PDB entry 7YI3 | electron microscopy, 3.30 A resolution | chains A and B of the 5 polymer chains in the assembly

Chain A:
Molecule: Transcriptional regulatory protein SIN3
Organism: Saccharomyces cerevisiae S288C
UniProtKB: P22579 (SIN3_YEAST); residue numbers follow UniProt; this construct covers 1-1536
Sequence (1536 residues; row label = number of the first residue in the row):
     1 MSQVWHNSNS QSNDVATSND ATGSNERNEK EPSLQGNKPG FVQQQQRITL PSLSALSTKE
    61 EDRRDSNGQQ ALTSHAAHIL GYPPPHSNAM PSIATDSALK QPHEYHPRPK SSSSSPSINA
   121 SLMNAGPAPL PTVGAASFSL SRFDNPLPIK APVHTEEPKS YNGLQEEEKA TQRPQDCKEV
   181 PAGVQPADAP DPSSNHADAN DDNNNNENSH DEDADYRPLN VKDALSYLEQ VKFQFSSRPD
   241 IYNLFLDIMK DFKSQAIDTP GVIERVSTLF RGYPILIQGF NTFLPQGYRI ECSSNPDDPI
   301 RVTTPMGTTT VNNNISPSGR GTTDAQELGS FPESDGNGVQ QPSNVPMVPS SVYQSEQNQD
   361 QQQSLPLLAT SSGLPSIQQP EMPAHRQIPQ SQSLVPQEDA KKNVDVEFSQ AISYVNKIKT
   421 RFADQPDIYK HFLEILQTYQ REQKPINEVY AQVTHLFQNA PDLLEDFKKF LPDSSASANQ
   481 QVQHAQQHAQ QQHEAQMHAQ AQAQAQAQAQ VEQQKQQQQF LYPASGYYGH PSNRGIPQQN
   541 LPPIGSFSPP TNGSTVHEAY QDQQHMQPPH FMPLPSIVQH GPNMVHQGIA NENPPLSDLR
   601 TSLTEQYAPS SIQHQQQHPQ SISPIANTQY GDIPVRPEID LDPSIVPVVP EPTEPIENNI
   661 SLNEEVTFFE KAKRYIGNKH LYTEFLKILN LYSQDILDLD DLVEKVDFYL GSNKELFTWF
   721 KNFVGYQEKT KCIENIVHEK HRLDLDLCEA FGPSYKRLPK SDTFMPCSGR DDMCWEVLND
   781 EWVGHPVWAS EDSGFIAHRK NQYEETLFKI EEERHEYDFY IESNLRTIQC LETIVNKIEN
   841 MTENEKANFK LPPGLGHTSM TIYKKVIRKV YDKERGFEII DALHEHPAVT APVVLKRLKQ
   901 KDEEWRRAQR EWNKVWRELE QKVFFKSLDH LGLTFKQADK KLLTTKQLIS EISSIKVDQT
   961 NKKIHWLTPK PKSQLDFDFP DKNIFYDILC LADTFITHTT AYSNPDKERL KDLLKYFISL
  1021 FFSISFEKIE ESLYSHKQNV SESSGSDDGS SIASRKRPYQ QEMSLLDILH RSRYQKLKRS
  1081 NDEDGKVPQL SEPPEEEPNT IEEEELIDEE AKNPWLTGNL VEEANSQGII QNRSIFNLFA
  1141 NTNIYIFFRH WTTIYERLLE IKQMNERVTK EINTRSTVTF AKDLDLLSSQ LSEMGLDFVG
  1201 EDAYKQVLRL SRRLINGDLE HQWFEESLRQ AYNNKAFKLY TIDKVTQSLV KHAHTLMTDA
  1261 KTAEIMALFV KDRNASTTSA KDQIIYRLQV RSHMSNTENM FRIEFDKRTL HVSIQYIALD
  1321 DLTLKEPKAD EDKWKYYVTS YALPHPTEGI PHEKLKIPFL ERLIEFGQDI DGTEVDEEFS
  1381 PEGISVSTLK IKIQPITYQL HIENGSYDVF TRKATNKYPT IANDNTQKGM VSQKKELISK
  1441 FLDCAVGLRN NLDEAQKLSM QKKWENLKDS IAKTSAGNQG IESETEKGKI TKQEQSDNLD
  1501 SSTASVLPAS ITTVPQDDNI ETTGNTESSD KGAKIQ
Not modelled in the structure: 1-663, 728-748, 841-858, 886-889, 963-971, 1033-1133, 1323-1536
Curated features (UniProtKB/Swiss-Prot):
  - modified residue: Ser-137 (Phosphoserine), Thr-303 (Phosphothreonine), Thr-304 (Phosphothreonine), Ser-316 (Phosphoserine), Ser-1046 (Phosphoserine)

Chain B:
Molecule: Histone deacetylase RPD3
Organism: Saccharomyces cerevisiae S288C
Notes: EC 3.5.1.98
UniProtKB: P32561 (RPD3_YEAST); residue numbers follow UniProt; this construct covers 1-433
Sequence (433 residues; row label = number of the first residue in the row):
     1 MVYEATPFDP ITVKPSDKRR VAYFYDADVG NYAYGAGHPM KPHRIRMAHS LIMNYGLYKK
    61 MEIYRAKPAT KQEMCQFHTD EYIDFLSRVT PDNLEMFKRE SVKFNVGDDC PVFDGLYEYC
   121 SISGGGSMEG AARLNRGKCD VAVNYAGGLH HAKKSEASGF CYLNDIVLGI IELLRYHPRV
   181 LYIDIDVHHG DGVEEAFYTT DRVMTCSFHK YGEFFPGTGE LRDIGVGAGK NYAVNVPLRD
   241 GIDDATYRSV FEPVIKKIME WYQPSAVVLQ CGGDSLSGDR LGCFNLSMEG HANCVNYVKS
   301 FGIPMMVVGG GGYTMRNVAR TWCFETGLLN NVVLDKDLPY NEYYEYYGPD YKLSVRPSNM
   361 FNVNTPEYLD KVMTNIFANL ENTKYAPSVQ LNHTPRDAED LGDVEEDSAE AKDTKGGSQY
   421 ARDLHVEHDN EFY
Not modelled in the structure: 1-16, 385-433
Curated features (UniProtKB/Swiss-Prot):
  - motif: Arg-320 to Tyr-340 (ESA1-RPD3 motif)
  - active site: His-151
  - modified residue: Thr-394 (Phosphothreonine), Ser-408 (Phosphoserine)
  - mutagenesis: His-150 (H150A: Impairs histone deacetylase activity and transcription repression), His-151 (H151A: Impairs histone deacetylase activity and transcription repression), His-188 (H188A: Impairs histone deacetylase activity and transcription repression), Trp-322 (W322A: Strongly reduces HDAC activity), Glu-325 (E325A: Strongly reduces HDAC activity), Gly-327 (G327A: Strongly reduces HDAC activity), Leu-328 (L328A: Strongly reduces HDAC activity), Leu-329 (L329A: Strongly reduces HDAC activity), Val-332 (V332A: Strongly reduces HDAC activity), Leu-334 (L334A: Strongly reduces HDAC activity), Asp-335 (D335A: Strongly reduces HDAC activity), Leu-338 (L338A: Strongly reduces HDAC activity), 1 further mutagenesis entry in UniProt
Ion coordination: Zn2+: Asp-186, His-188, Asp-274

How chain A and chain B interact:
Contacting residue pairs (132; chain A residue first):
  Glu-749(A) / Gly-227(B)
  Gly-752(A) / Arg-222(B)
  Gly-752(A) / Asp-223(B)
  Pro-753(A) / Glu-220(B)
  Pro-753(A) / Arg-222(B)
  Pro-753(A) / Asp-223(B)
  Ser-754(A) / Thr-218(B)
  Ser-754(A) / Asp-223(B)  hydrogen bond
  Tyr-755(A) / Glu-194(B)  hydrogen bond
  Tyr-755(A) / Glu-195(B)
  Tyr-755(A) / Tyr-198(B)
  Tyr-755(A) / Asp-223(B)
  Met-765(A) / Glu-81(B)
  Pro-766(A) / Thr-79(B)
  Pro-766(A) / Asp-80(B)  hydrogen bond (backbone-backbone)
  Cys-767(A) / Cys-75(B)
  Cys-767(A) / Asp-80(B)
  Cys-767(A) / Lys-154(B)
  Ser-768(A) / Asp-80(B)  hydrogen bond
  Gly-769(A) / Gln-72(B)
  Gly-769(A) / Cys-75(B)
  Gly-769(A) / Gln-76(B)
  Arg-770(A) / Cys-75(B)
  Arg-770(A) / Gln-76(B)  hydrogen bond (side chain-backbone)
  Arg-770(A) / Phe-77(B)  hydrogen bond (side chain-backbone)
  Arg-770(A) / Lys-154(B)
  Asp-771(A) / Arg-175(B)  salt bridge
  Met-773(A) / Ile-171(B)
  Met-773(A) / Leu-174(B)  hydrophobic
  Met-773(A) / Arg-175(B)
  Cys-774(A) / Arg-175(B)
  Val-777(A) / Ala-196(B)
  Val-777(A) / Phe-197(B)
  Val-777(A) / Thr-200(B)
  Val-777(A) / Arg-202(B)
  Leu-778(A) / Gln-76(B)
  Leu-778(A) / Phe-77(B)  hydrophobic
  Leu-778(A) / Ala-196(B)
  Leu-778(A) / Phe-197(B)  hydrophobic
  Asn-779(A) / Glu-195(B)  hydrogen bond (side chain-backbone)
  Asn-779(A) / Ala-196(B)  hydrogen bond (backbone-backbone)
  Asn-779(A) / Thr-199(B)  hydrogen bond
  Asp-780(A) / Lys-154(B)
  Trp-782(A) / Glu-195(B)
  Trp-782(A) / Val-226(B)
  Val-783(A) / Glu-195(B)
  Gly-784(A) / Glu-195(B)  hydrogen bond (backbone-side chain)
  Pro-786(A) / Phe-215(B)
  Pro-786(A) / Pro-216(B)
  Ala-789(A) / Gly-217(B)
  Ala-789(A) / Thr-218(B)
  Phe-795(A) / Glu-213(B)
  Phe-795(A) / Phe-214(B)
  Phe-795(A) / Phe-215(B)
  Ile-796(A) / Glu-213(B)  hydrogen bond (backbone-backbone)
  His-798(A) / Gly-282(B)
  His-798(A) / Cys-283(B)
  His-798(A) / Met-360(B)
  Lys-800(A) / Asp-279(B)  hydrogen bond (side chain-backbone)
  Lys-800(A) / Arg-280(B)  hydrogen bond (side chain-backbone)
  Lys-800(A) / Leu-281(B)
  Lys-800(A) / Gly-282(B)  hydrogen bond (side chain-backbone)
  Phe-808(A) / Arg-280(B)
  Glu-811(A) / Tyr-313(B)
  Glu-811(A) / Thr-314(B)
  Glu-811(A) / Met-315(B)  hydrogen bond (side chain-backbone)
  Glu-812(A) / Ala-36(B)
  Glu-812(A) / His-38(B)
  Glu-812(A) / Lys-41(B)  salt bridge
  Glu-812(A) / Arg-280(B)  salt bridge
  Arg-814(A) / Glu-345(B)  hydrogen bond (side chain-backbone)
  Arg-814(A) / Tyr-346(B)  hydrogen bond (backbone-side chain)
  His-815(A) / Lys-41(B)
  His-815(A) / His-43(B)
  His-815(A) / Met-315(B)
  His-815(A) / Tyr-346(B)  hydrogen bond (backbone-side chain)
  Asp-818(A) / His-43(B)
  Asp-818(A) / Tyr-343(B)
  Asp-818(A) / Tyr-346(B)  hydrogen bond
  Phe-819(A) / Asn-31(B)
  Phe-819(A) / Ala-33(B)  hydrophobic
  Glu-822(A) / Asn-31(B)
  Glu-822(A) / Arg-46(B)  salt bridge
  Glu-822(A) / Tyr-343(B)  hydrogen bond
  Ser-823(A) / Asn-31(B)  hydrogen bond
  Arg-826(A) / Ala-27(B)
  Arg-826(A) / Asp-28(B)  salt bridge
  Ser-859(A) / Asp-28(B)
  Ser-859(A) / Glu-118(B)  hydrogen bond (backbone-side chain)
  Met-860(A) / Glu-118(B)  hydrogen bond (backbone-side chain)
  Thr-861(A) / Glu-118(B)  hydrogen bond
  Ile-862(A) / Asp-28(B)
  Ile-862(A) / Asn-31(B)
  Ile-862(A) / Tyr-32(B)  hydrophobic
  Lys-865(A) / Asn-31(B)  hydrogen bond (side chain-backbone)
  Lys-865(A) / Asp-114(B)
  Arg-868(A) / Asp-92(B)  salt bridge
  Asn-913(A) / Glu-345(B)
  Arg-917(A) / Glu-345(B)  salt bridge
  Glu-920(A) / Gly-348(B)
  Phe-924(A) / Arg-316(B)
  Phe-924(A) / Pro-349(B)  hydrophobic
  Phe-925(A) / Arg-356(B)
  Leu-928(A) / Arg-356(B)
  Leu-928(A) / Ser-358(B)
  Leu-928(A) / Asn-359(B)
  Asp-929(A) / Asn-359(B)  hydrogen bond
  His-930(A) / Ser-358(B)  hydrogen bond
  His-930(A) / Asn-359(B)  hydrogen bond (backbone-side chain)
  His-930(A) / Met-360(B)
  Leu-931(A) / Asn-359(B)
  Gly-932(A) / Asn-359(B)
  Ser-1176(A) / Lys-352(B)  hydrogen bond (backbone-side chain)
  Thr-1177(A) / Lys-352(B)
  Val-1178(A) / Asp-337(B)
  Val-1178(A) / Tyr-344(B)
  Val-1178(A) / Tyr-351(B)
  Val-1178(A) / Lys-352(B)
  Phe-1180(A) / Leu-338(B)
  Phe-1180(A) / Tyr-340(B)  hydrophobic
  Ala-1181(A) / Tyr-344(B)  hydrophobic
  Lys-1182(A) / Pro-349(B)  hydrogen bond (side chain-backbone)
  Lys-1182(A) / Asp-350(B)
  Lys-1182(A) / Tyr-351(B)
  Leu-1186(A) / Glu-345(B)
  Leu-1186(A) / Tyr-351(B)
  Asn-1233(A) / Arg-356(B)  hydrogen bond
  Asn-1233(A) / Pro-357(B)
  Asn-1234(A) / Asn-359(B)  hydrogen bond (backbone-side chain)
  Lys-1235(A) / Pro-357(B)
  Lys-1235(A) / Ser-358(B)
  Phe-1237(A) / Asn-359(B)
Also at the interface, not in a pair above, chain A (69 interface residues in all): Ala-750, Phe-751, His-785, Glu-804, Arg-906
Also at the interface, not in a pair above, chain B (85 interface residues in all): Gly-30, Gly-37, His-78, Lys-153, Glu-156, Val-167, Asp-191, Gly-219, Ile-224, Gly-225, Lys-230, Ser-277, Gly-278, Pro-339, Glu-342, Phe-361

Summary:
69 residues of chain A face 85 of chain B across their interface, with 32 hydrogen bonds and 7 salt bridges.
Polar pairs include Asp-771(A)/Arg-175(B), Glu-812(A)/Lys-41(B) and Glu-812(A)/Arg-280(B). UniProt lists
active-site residue His-151(B) and 13 mutagenesis sites on chain B.
Here chain A is Transcriptional regulatory protein SIN3 and chain B is Histone deacetylase RPD3, both from
Saccharomyces cerevisiae S288C. Entry 7YI3 (Cryo-EM structure of Rpd3S in close-state Rpd3S-NCP complex) was
determined by electron microscopy, deposited together with 7YI0, 7YI1, 7YI2, 7YI4 and 7YI5.
